PDB entry 3OGC | X-ray diffraction, 3.80 A resolution | chains A and B of the 3 polymer chains in the assembly

[Chain A]
Name: antibody Fab fragment heavy chain
Source organism: Mus musculus
Notes: antibody fragment or engineered binder
Chain sequence (219 residues; row label = number of the first residue in the row):
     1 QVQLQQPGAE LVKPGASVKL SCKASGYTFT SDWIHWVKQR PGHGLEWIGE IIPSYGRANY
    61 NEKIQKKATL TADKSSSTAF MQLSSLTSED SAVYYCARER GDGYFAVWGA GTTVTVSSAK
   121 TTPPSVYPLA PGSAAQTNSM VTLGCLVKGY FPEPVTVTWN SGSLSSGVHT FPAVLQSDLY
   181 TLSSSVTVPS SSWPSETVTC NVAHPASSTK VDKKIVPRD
Cystine bridges: C22-C96, C145-C200

[Chain B]
Name: antibody Fab fragment light chain
Source organism: Mus musculus
Notes: antibody fragment or engineered binder
Chain sequence (212 residues; numbered 1 to 212; the number before each row is that of its first residue):
     1 DILLTQSPAI LSVSPGERVS FSCRASQSIG TDIHWYQQRT NGSPRLLIKY ASESISGIPS
    61 RFSGSGSGTD FTLSINSVES EDIANYYCQQ SNRWPFTFGS GTKLEIKRAD AAPTVSIFPP
   121 SSEQLTSGGA SVVCFLNNFY PKDINVKWKI DGSERQNGVL NSWTDQDSKD STYSMSSTLT
   181 LTKDEYERHN SYTCEATHKT STSPIVKSFN RN
Cystine bridges: C23-C88, C134-C194

[How chain A and chain B interact]
Pairs across the interface - 75 pairs, chain A then chain B:
  H35(A) - F96(B)
  Q39(A) - Q38(B)  hydrogen bond
  Q39(A) - Y87(B)  hydrogen bond
  H43(A) - Y87(B)
  G44(A) - Y87(B)
  L45(A) - P44(B)  hydrophobic
  L45(A) - Y87(B)  hydrophobic
  L45(A) - F98(B)
  W47(A) - W94(B)  hydrophobic
  W47(A) - P95(B)  hydrophobic
  W47(A) - F96(B)
  E50(A) - W94(B)  hydrogen bond
  E50(A) - F96(B)
  N59(A) - W94(B)
  Y60(A) - W94(B)
  E62(A) - W94(B)
  K63(A) - D1(B)
  Y95(A) - Q38(B)  hydrogen bond
  Y95(A) - G42(B)
  Y95(A) - S43(B)
  Y95(A) - P44(B)
  D102(A) - Y50(B)  hydrogen bond (backbone-side chain)
  G103(A) - H34(B)
  G103(A) - Q89(B)
  G103(A) - S91(B)
  Y104(A) - H34(B)  hydrogen bond (backbone-side chain)
  Y104(A) - Y36(B)
  Y104(A) - L46(B)  hydrophobic
  Y104(A) - K49(B)
  Y104(A) - Y50(B)  hydrophobic
  Y104(A) - Q89(B)
  F105(A) - Y36(B)  hydrogen bond (backbone-side chain)
  F105(A) - Q89(B)
  F105(A) - F98(B)  hydrophobic
  A106(A) - L46(B)  hydrophobic
  W108(A) - Y36(B)
  W108(A) - P44(B)
  G109(A) - S43(B)
  Y127(A) - S121(B)
  Y127(A) - E123(B)
  Y127(A) - Q124(B)
  Y127(A) - S127(B)  hydrogen bond
  P128(A) - S121(B)
  P128(A) - E123(B)
  L129(A) - F118(B)
  L129(A) - V133(B)  hydrophobic
  A130(A) - F118(B)
  A130(A) - P119(B)
  P131(A) - F118(B)
  Q136(A) - K207(B)
  T142(A) - S116(B)
  T142(A) - F118(B)
  T142(A) - N137(B)
  K148(A) - Q124(B)
  H169(A) - N137(B)
  H169(A) - N138(B)  hydrogen bond
  H169(A) - D167(B)  salt bridge
  H169(A) - S174(B)
  F171(A) - F135(B)  hydrophobic
  F171(A) - N137(B)
  F171(A) - S162(B)
  F171(A) - T164(B)
  F171(A) - S174(B)
  F171(A) - M175(B)
  F171(A) - S176(B)
  P172(A) - S162(B)  hydrogen bond (backbone-side chain)
  P172(A) - W163(B)
  P172(A) - T164(B)
  V174(A) - N161(B)
  Q176(A) - L160(B)
  S183(A) - F135(B)
  S185(A) - F135(B)
  S185(A) - N137(B)  hydrogen bond
  R218(A) - P119(B)
  R218(A) - P120(B)
Interface residues without a listed pair, chain A (44 interface residues in all): V37, E99, A110, G132, L143, L146, T170, S184, K213
Interface residues without a listed pair, chain B (44 interface residues in all): S100, T114, I117, S131, T180

[Summary]
The chain A/chain B interface involves 44 residues from each chain; the contacts include 11 hydrogen bonds and
1 salt bridge. Polar pairs include H169(A)-D167(B), Q39(A)-Q38(B) and Q39(A)-Y87(B).
Chain A is antibody Fab fragment heavy chain and chain B is antibody Fab fragment light chain, both from Mus
musculus; the structure, KcsA E71A variant in presence of Na+, was determined by X-ray diffraction.
